Entry 5M05 (X-ray diffraction, 2.67 A resolution); this record covers chain A.

Chain A:
Protein: Myosin-11
From: Gallus gallus
Reference sequence: P10587 (MYH11_CHICK); numbering as in UniProt (aligned over 1-790)
Amino-acid sequence (800 residues; numbered 1 to 800; the number before each row is that of its first residue):
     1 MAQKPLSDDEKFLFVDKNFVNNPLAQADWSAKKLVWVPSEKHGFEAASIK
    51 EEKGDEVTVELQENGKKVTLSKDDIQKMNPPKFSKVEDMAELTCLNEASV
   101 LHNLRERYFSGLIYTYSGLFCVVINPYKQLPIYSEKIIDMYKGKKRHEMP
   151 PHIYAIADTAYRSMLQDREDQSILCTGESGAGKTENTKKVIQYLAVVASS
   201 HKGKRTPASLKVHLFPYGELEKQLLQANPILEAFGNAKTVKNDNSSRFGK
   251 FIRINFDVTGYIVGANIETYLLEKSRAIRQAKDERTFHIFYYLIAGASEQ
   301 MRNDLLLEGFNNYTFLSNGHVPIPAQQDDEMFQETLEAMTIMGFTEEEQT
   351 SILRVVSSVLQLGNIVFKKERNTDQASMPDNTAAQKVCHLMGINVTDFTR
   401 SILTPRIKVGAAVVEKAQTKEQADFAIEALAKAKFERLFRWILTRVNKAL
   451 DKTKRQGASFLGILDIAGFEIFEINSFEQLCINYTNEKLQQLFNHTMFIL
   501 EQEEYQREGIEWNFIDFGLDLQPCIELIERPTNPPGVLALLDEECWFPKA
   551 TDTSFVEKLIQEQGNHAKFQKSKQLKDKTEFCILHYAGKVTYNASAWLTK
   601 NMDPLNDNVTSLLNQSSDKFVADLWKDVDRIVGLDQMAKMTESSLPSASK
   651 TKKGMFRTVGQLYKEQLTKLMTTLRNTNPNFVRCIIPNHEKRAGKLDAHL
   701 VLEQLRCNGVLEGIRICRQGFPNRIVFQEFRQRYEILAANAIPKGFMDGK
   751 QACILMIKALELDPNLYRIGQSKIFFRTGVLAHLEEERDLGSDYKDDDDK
Not modelled in the structure: 1-32, 201-215, 574-576, 628-656, 788-800
Differences from the reference sequence: conflict A2 (Ser in P10587), R205 (Lys in P10587), T206 (Asp in P10587), P207 (Thr in P10587), A208 (Ser in P10587), S209 (Ile in P10587), L210 (Thr in P10587), K211 (Gln in P10587), V212 (Gly in P10587), H213 (Pro in P10587), L214 (Ser in P10587), P216 (Ser in P10587), A411 (Arg in P10587), A412 (Asp in P10587), E415 (Gln in P10587); expression tag (791-800)
Metal / ion sites: Mg2+: T184, S246 (together with ADP)
Small-molecule neighbours:
  - 52E (4-{[(2-chloro-3-fluorobenzyl)carbamoyl](methyl)amino}-3,4-dideoxy-5-O-(isoquinolin-3-ylcarbamoyl)-D-erythro-pentitol): M89, A90, L95, V100, S117, G118, L119, F120, F493, N494, M497, E501, F517, G709, V710, E712, G713, I714, C717, P722, R724
  - ADP (adenosine-5'-diphosphate): I113, N125, P126, Y127, K128, Q129, Y133, E178, S179, G180, A181, G182, K183, T184, E185, N242, N244, S246
Swiss-Prot annotation at these positions:
  - region (Actin-binding): L667 to H689, R768 to A782
  - binding site (ATP): G177 to T184
  - modified residue: K128 (N6,N6,N6-trimethyllysine)

Overview:
Chain A binds compound 52E and ADP. T184 and S246 coordinate Mg2+. From UniProt: 8 ATP-binding residues.
Chain A is Myosin-11 (Gallus gallus); the structure, Chicken smooth muscle myosin motor domain co-crystallized
with the specific CK-571 inhibitor, MgADP form, was determined by X-ray diffraction together with 5T45 from
the same study.
